6EF5 - chains A and P of the 4 polymer chains in the assembly; structure by X-ray diffraction, 2.44 A resolution.

== Chain A ==
Protein: 14-3-3 protein zeta/delta
Source organism: Homo sapiens
UniProt: P63104 (1433Z_HUMAN); residues 1-245 here = UniProt positions 1-245
Amino-acid sequence (248 residues; row label = number of the first residue in the row; numbers below 1 keep their minus sign (Gly-2 is residue -2)):
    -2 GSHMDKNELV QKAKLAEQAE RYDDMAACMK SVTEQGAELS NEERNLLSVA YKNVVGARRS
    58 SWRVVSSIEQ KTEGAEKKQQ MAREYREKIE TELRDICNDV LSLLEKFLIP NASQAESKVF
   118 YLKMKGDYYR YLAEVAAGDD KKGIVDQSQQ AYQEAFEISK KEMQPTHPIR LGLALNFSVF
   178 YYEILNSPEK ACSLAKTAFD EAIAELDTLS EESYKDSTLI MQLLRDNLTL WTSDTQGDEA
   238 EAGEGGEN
Unresolved in the structure: -2, 71, 207-210, 231-245
Sequence notes: expression tag (-2 to 0)

== Chain P ==
Protein: Lys-leu-sep-leu-gln
Amino-acid sequence (5 residues; each row starts with the number of its first residue):
    98 KLSLQ
Modified residues: Ser100 (phosphoserine; SEP)

== How chain A and chain P interact ==
Residue-residue contacts (13):
  Lys49(A) with Ser100(P)
  Arg56(A) with Ser100(P)
  Lys120(A) with Leu101(P)
  Arg127(A) with Ser100(P)
  Tyr128(A) with Ser100(P)
  Leu172(A) with Leu99(P); Ser100(P)
  Asn173(A) with Ser100(P); Leu101(P), hydrogen bond (side chain-backbone)
  Val176(A) with Leu99(P)
  Leu220(A) with Leu99(P), hydrophobic
  Asn224(A) with Leu99(P), hydrogen bond (side chain-backbone)
  Trp228(A) with Lys98(P)
Also at the interface, not in a pair above, chain A (14 interface residues in all): Gly169, Glu180, Leu227

== Summary ==
14 residues of chain A face 4 of chain P across their interface, with 2 hydrogen bonds. Polar contacts include
Asn173(A)-Leu101(P) and Asn224(A)-Leu99(P).
Here chain A is 14-3-3 protein zeta/delta (Homo sapiens) and chain P is Lys-leu-sep-leu-gln. Entry 6EF5
(14-3-3 with peptide) was determined by X-ray diffraction.
